Entry 8B69 (X-ray diffraction, 3.07 A resolution); this record covers chains B and C of the 4 polymer chains in the assembly.

# Chain B
Protein: Isoform 2B of GTPase KRas
From: Homo sapiens
Notes: EC 3.6.5.2
UniProt: P01116-2 (RASK_HUMAN); numbering as in UniProt (aligned over 1-169)
Amino-acid sequence (170 residues; row label = number of the first residue in the row; numbering starts at 0):
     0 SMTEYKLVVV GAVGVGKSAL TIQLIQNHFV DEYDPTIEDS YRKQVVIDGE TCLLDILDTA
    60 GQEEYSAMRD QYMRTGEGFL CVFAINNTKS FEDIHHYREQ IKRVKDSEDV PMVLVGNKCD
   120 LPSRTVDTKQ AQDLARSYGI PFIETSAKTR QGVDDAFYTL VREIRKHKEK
Unresolved in the structure: 168-169
Construct notes: expression tag (0); engineered mutation Val12 (Gly in P01116-2)
Ion coordination: Mg2+: Ser17 (together with GMP-PNP)
Ligand contacts: GMP-PNP (GNP; phosphoaminophosphonic acid-guanylate ester): Ala11, Val12, Gly13, Val14, Gly15, Lys16, Ser17, Ala18, Phe28, Val29, Asp30, Glu31, Tyr32, Asp33, Pro34, Thr35, Asp57, Thr58, Ala59, Gly60, Asn116, Lys117, Asp119, Leu120, Ser145, Ala146, Lys147
From the paper describing this entry:
  - self-association interface (contacts with another copy of this molecule); pairs are residue here / residue on that copy: Val12-Tyr32 (hydrophobic contact), Glu31-Lys88, Lys88
  - mutagenesis - G12V (Kd 1.49 uM): unchanged binding to Ral guanine nucleotide dissociation stimulator-like 2 (chain C)

# Chain C
Protein: Ral guanine nucleotide dissociation stimulator-like 2
From: Homo sapiens
UniProt: O15211 (RGL2_HUMAN); numbering as in UniProt (aligned over 643-740)
Amino-acid sequence (100 residues; each row starts with the number of its first residue):
   641 SMGPGASDCR IIRVQMELGE DGSVYKSILV TSQDKAPSVI SRVLKKNNRD SAVASEYELV
   701 QLLPGERELT IPASANVFYA MDGASHDFLL RQRRRSSTAT
Unresolved in the structure: 641-646, 735-740
Construct notes: expression tag (641-642)

# Interface between chain B and chain C
Contacting residue pairs - 6 pairs, chain B then chain C:
  Glu62(B) with Arg682(C)
  Glu63(B) with Thr671(C); Arg682(C)
  Tyr64(B) with Leu669(C)
  Ala66(B) with Asp674(C)
  Met67(B) with Gln673(C)
Also at the interface, not in a pair above, chain C (6 interface residues in all): Lys685

# Overview
5 residues of chain B face 6 of chain C across their interface. Chain B binds GMP-PNP. The paper reports that
G12V of chain B leaves binding to Ral guanine nucleotide dissociation stimulator-like 2 (chain C) unchanged; a
self-association interface involving Val12(B), Glu31(B) and Lys88(B).
Here chain B is Isoform 2B of GTPase KRas and chain C is Ral guanine nucleotide dissociation stimulator-like
2, both from Homo sapiens. Entry 8B69 (Heterotetramer of K-Ras4B(G12V) and Rgl2(RBD)) was determined by X-ray
diffraction.
